Entry 6NK8 (X-ray diffraction, 2.24 A resolution); this record covers chains A and B.

== Chain A (and B) ==
Protein: Class 2 OLD family nuclease
Organism: Burkholderia pseudomallei (strain 668)
Notes: chain B of this document is another copy of the same molecule, construct and numbering; everything in this record applies to it too
UniProtKB: A3NFC3 (A3NFC3_BURP6); numbering as in UniProt (aligned over 373-594)
Amino-acid sequence (230 residues; row label = number of the first residue in the row):
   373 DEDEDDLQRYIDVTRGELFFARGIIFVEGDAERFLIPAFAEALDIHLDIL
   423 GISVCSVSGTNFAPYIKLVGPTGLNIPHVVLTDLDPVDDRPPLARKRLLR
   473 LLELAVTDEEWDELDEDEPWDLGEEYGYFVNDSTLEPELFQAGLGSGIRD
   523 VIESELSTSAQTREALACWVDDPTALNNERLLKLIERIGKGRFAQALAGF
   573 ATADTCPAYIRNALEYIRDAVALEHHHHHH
Not modelled in the structure: 373-390, 482-487, 595-602 (chain B: 373-390, 595-602)
Sequence notes: expression tag (595-602)
Bound ions: Mg2+ site 1: E400, D455; Mg2+ site 2: E413 (shared with E413(B), D420(B) of chain B); Mg2+ site 3: D416 (shared with D416(B), D576(B) of chain B)
What the authors report for this chain:
  - conformationally variable residues (domain motion): T506, E508
  - Mg2+ coordination: E400, D455
  - Mg2+ coordination through a water molecule: E404, D457, T506
  - mutagenesis - E400A, E404A, R405A, D455A, D457A, T506A, E508A, R559A: unchanged catalytic activity
  - mutagenesis - E400A/D455A/D457A, E404A/T506A/E508A: abolished catalytic activity on linear DNA substrates
  - mutagenesis - D455A/D457A/T506A/E508A: abolished catalytic activity
  - catalytic residues: K562 (proposed by the authors, not directly observed)
  - mutagenesis - R552A/K555A, K562A, K562E: decreased catalytic activity
  - catalytic residues: E400
  - binding site for Mg2+: K562 (from molecular simulation)

== Chain A / chain B interface ==
Residue-residue contacts - 29 pairs, chain A then chain B:
  F392(A) with Q567(B), hydrogen bond (backbone-side chain)
  A393(A) with Q567(B)
  R394(A) with Q567(B); G571(B)
  P409(A) with D420(B)
  A410(A) with D420(B); I421(B)
  E413(A) with H418(B); L419(B), hydrogen bond (side chain-backbone); D420(B), hydrogen bond (side chain-backbone); I421(B), hydrogen bond (side chain-backbone)
  H418(A) with E413(B)
  L419(A) with E413(B), hydrogen bond (backbone-side chain)
  D420(A) with P409(B); E413(B), hydrogen bond (backbone-side chain)
  I421(A) with A410(B); E413(B), hydrogen bond (backbone-side chain); A570(B); G571(B)
  R564(A) with F392(B); R394(B)
  Q567(A) with F392(B); A393(B); R394(B), hydrogen bond; G423(B)
  A568(A) with R394(B)
  A570(A) with D420(B); I421(B)
  G571(A) with I421(B)
Also at the interface, not in a pair above, chain A (19 interface residues in all): A414, D416, E527, A573
Also at the interface, not in a pair above, chain B (17 interface residues in all): A414, D416, A573

== In short ==
19 residues of chain A and 17 residues of chain B are in contact; the contacts include 8 hydrogen bonds. Polar
contacts include F392(A)-Q567(B), E413(A)-L419(B) and E413(A)-D420(B). The paper reports catalytic residues
K562(A) and E400(A); R552A/K555A, K562A and K562E of chain A reduce catalytic activity; 14 substitutions were
tested in all.
Both chains are Class 2 OLD family nuclease (Burkholderia pseudomallei (strain 668)). Entry 6NK8 (C-terminal
region of the Burkholderia pseudomallei OLD protein) was determined by X-ray diffraction, deposited together
with 6NJV, 6NJW and 6NJX.
